7TKQ - chains T and V of the 27 polymer chains in the assembly; structure by electron microscopy, 4.50 A resolution (low resolution: residue-level contacts below are approximate; hydrogen-bond / salt-bridge calls are withheld).

== Chain T ==
Molecule: ATP synthase subunit a
Organism: Saccharomyces cerevisiae
Reference sequence: P00854 (ATP6_YEAST); residues 1-249 here correspond to UniProt positions 11-259 (UniProt number = residue number + 10)
Sequence (249 residues; numbered 1 to 249; the number before each row is that of its first residue):
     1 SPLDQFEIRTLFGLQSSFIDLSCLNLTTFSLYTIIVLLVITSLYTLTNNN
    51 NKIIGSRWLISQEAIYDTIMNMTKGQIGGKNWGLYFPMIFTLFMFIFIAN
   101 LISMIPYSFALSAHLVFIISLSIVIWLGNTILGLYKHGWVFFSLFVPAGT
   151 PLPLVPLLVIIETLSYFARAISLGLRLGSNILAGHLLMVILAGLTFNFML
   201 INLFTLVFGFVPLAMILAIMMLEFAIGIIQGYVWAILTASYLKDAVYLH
Not modelled in the structure: 1-25

== Chain V ==
Molecule: ATP synthase subunit d
Organism: Saccharomyces cerevisiae
Reference sequence: P30902 (ATP7_YEAST); residues 1-173 here correspond to UniProt positions 2-174 (UniProt number = residue number + 1)
Sequence (173 residues; row label = number of the first residue in the row):
     1 SLAKSAANKLDWAKVISSLRITGSTATQLSSFKKRNDEARRQLLELQSQP
    51 TEVDFSHYRSVLKNTSVIDKIESYVKQYKPVKIDASKQLQVIESFEKHAM
   101 TNAKETESLVSKELKDLQSTLDNIQSARPFDELTVDDLTKIKPEIDAKVE
   151 EMVKKGKWDVPGYKDRFGNLNVM
Not modelled in the structure: 1-2
Curated features (UniProtKB/Swiss-Prot):
  - modified residue: Ser-1 (N-acetylserine)

== Interface between chain T and chain V ==
Contacting residue pairs - 9 pairs, chain T then chain V:
  Asn-51(T) / Leu-133(V)
  Asn-51(T) / Thr-134(V)
  Lys-52(T) / Leu-133(V)
  Ile-53(T) / Leu-133(V)
  Ala-64(T) / Leu-170(V)
  Lys-80(T) / Lys-155(V)
  Lys-80(T) / Gly-156(V)
  Gly-83(T) / Gly-156(V)
  Leu-84(T) / Gly-156(V)
Interface residues without a listed pair, chain T (11 interface residues in all): Asp-67, Thr-68, Asn-81, Trp-82
Interface residues without a listed pair, chain V (9 interface residues in all): Val-135, Lys-157, Trp-158, Asn-169

== In short ==
11 residues of chain T and 9 residues of chain V are in contact.
Chain T is ATP synthase subunit a and chain V is ATP synthase subunit d, both from Saccharomyces cerevisiae;
the structure, Yeast ATP synthase State 3catalytic(c) with 10 mM ATP backbone model, was determined by
electron microscopy (same publication as 7TJS, 7TJT, 7TJU, 7TJV, 7TJW, 7TJX and 30 further entries).
